6YN1 - chains F and G of the 10 polymer chains in the assembly; structure by X-ray diffraction, 2.35 A resolution.

# Chain F
Name: Histone H2A
From: Xenopus laevis
Reference sequence: Q6AZJ8 (Q6AZJ8_XENLA); residues 13-118 here correspond to UniProt positions 14-119 (UniProt number = residue number + 1)
Chain sequence (107 residues; row label = number of the first residue in the row):
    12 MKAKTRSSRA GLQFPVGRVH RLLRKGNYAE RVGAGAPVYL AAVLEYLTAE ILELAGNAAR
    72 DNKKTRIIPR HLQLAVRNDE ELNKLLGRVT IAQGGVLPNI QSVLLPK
Not modelled in the structure: 12-15
Construct notes: initiating methionine (12)

# Chain G
Name: Histone H2B
From: Xenopus laevis
Reference sequence: A0A1L8FQA5 (A0A1L8FQA5_XENLA); residues 27-125 here correspond to UniProt positions 28-126 (UniProt number = residue number + 1)
Chain sequence (100 residues; each row starts with the number of its first residue):
    26 MKKRRKTRKE SYAIYVYKVL KQVHPDTGIS SKAMSIMNSF VNDVFERIAG EASRLAHYNK
    86 RSTITSREIQ TAVRLLLPGE LAKHAVSEGT KAVTKYTSAK
Not modelled in the structure: 26-35, 124-125
Construct notes: initiating methionine (26)

# Interface between chain F and chain G
Residue-residue contacts - 113 pairs, chain F then chain G:
  R17(F) with Y121(G)
  S19(F) with K120(G), hydrogen bond (backbone-side chain)
  R20(F) with K120(G), hydrogen bond (backbone-side chain); Y121(G), hydrogen bond (side chain-backbone)
  A21(F) with A117(G); K120(G); Y121(G), hydrophobic
  G22(F) with K120(G)
  L23(F) with A117(G), hydrophobic
  Q24(F) with Y40(G); K43(G); Q47(G)
  F25(F) with Y40(G)
  P26(F) with Y40(G), hydrophobic
  R29(F) with S36(G)
  V30(F) with F70(G), hydrophobic
  L33(F) with Y37(G); F70(G), hydrophobic
  L34(F) with F70(G), hydrophobic; A74(G), hydrophobic
  Y39(F) with A74(G); G75(G); S78(G), hydrogen bond (backbone-side chain); H82(G); I89(G), hydrophobic
  A40(F) with S87(G); I89(G), hydrophobic
  E41(F) with S87(G), hydrogen bond (backbone-backbone)
  R42(F) with S87(G), hydrogen bond (backbone-backbone); T88(G); I89(G), hydrogen bond (backbone-backbone)
  V43(F) with T88(G); I89(G)
  G44(F) with T88(G); I89(G), hydrogen bond (backbone-backbone)
  G46(F) with S91(G); V118(G)
  A47(F) with I89(G); T90(G); S91(G); I94(G)
  V49(F) with A117(G); V118(G); Y121(G), hydrophobic
  Y50(F) with S91(G); I94(G), hydrophobic; Q95(G), hydrogen bond; V111(G), hydrogen bond (side chain-backbone); G114(G); T115(G); V118(G)
  L51(F) with F70(G), hydrophobic
  A53(F) with E113(G); G114(G); A117(G), hydrophobic
  V54(F) with I73(G), hydrophobic; A110(G)
  L55(F) with V66(G); V69(G), hydrophobic; F70(G)
  E56(F) with V44(G)
  Y57(F) with L106(G); H109(G); A110(G); E113(G)
  L58(F) with F65(G), hydrophobic; V69(G), hydrophobic; L102(G), hydrophobic
  T59(F) with M62(G); V66(G)
  A60(F) with V44(G), hydrophobic
  E61(F) with L106(G)
  I62(F) with M62(G), hydrophobic
  L63(F) with V41(G); L45(G); H49(G); M62(G), hydrophobic
  E64(F) with V48(G); H49(G), hydrogen bond (backbone-side chain)
  G67(F) with H49(G)
  N68(F) with H49(G), hydrogen bond
  T76(F) with D51(G); T52(G); G53(G), hydrogen bond (backbone-backbone)
  R77(F) with G53(G); I54(G); S55(G)
  I78(F) with L45(G), hydrophobic; T52(G); G53(G), hydrogen bond (backbone-backbone); I54(G); S55(G), hydrogen bond (backbone-backbone); A58(G)
  I79(F) with S55(G); A58(G)
  P80(F) with S55(G); A58(G)
  L83(F) with A58(G); I61(G), hydrophobic; M62(G), hydrophobic
  E92(F) with P103(G); G104(G); E105(G), hydrogen bond (side chain-backbone); L106(G), hydrogen bond (side chain-backbone)
  L93(F) with L106(G), hydrophobic
  L96(F) with R72(G), hydrogen bond (backbone-side chain); L101(G); L102(G), hydrophobic
  L97(F) with R72(G)
  V100(F) with D68(G); R72(G)
  I102(F) with I61(G), hydrophobic
  Q104(F) with K57(G)
Also at the interface, not in a pair above, chain F (53 interface residues in all): R71, A103
Also at the interface, not in a pair above, chain G (55 interface residues in all): E71, V98

# Summary
The interface between chain F and chain G involves 53 residues on one side and 55 on the other, with 18
hydrogen bonds. Among the polar pairs are S19(F)-K120(G), R20(F)-K120(G) and R20(F)-Y121(G).
Chain F is Histone H2A and chain G is Histone H2B, both from Xenopus laevis; the structure, Crystal structure
of histone chaperone APLF acidic domain bound to the histone H2A-H2B-H3-H4 octamer, was determined by X-ray
diffraction.
